PDB entry 4AJ5 | X-ray diffraction, 3.32 A resolution | chains B and M of the 30 polymer chains in the assembly

# Chain B
Name: Spindle and kinetochore-associated protein 1
Organism: Homo sapiens
UniProt: Q96BD8 (SKA1_HUMAN); residues 1-91 here = UniProt positions 1-91
Chain sequence (91 residues; row label = number of the first residue in the row):
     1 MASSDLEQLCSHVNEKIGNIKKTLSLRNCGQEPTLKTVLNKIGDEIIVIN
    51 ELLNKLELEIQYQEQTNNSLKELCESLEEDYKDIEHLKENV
Not modelled in the structure: 1-2, 90-91
Curated features (UniProtKB/Swiss-Prot):
  - modified residue: Ala2 (N-acetylalanine)

# Chain M
Name: Spindle and kinetochore-associated protein 2
Organism: Homo sapiens
UniProt: Q8WVK7 (SKA2_HUMAN); residues 1-119 here correspond to UniProt positions 3-121 (UniProt number = residue number + 2)
Chain sequence (123 residues; row label = number of the first residue in the row; numbers below 1 keep their minus sign (Gly-1 is residue -1)):
    -1 GHMEAEVDKLELMFQKAESDLDYIQYRLEYEIKTNHPDSASEKNPVTLLK
    49 ELSVIKSRYQTLYARFKPVAVEQKESKSRICATVKKTMNMIQKLQKQTDL
    99 ELSPLTKEEKTAAEQFKFHMPDL
Not modelled in the structure: 35-40, 114-121
Sequence notes: expression tag (-1 to 0)

# Interface between chain B and chain M
Pairs across the interface (52):
  His12(B) with Glu16(M), salt bridge
  Lys16(B) with Glu16(M); Asp20(M), salt bridge
  Asn19(B) with Gln23(M)
  Ile20(B) with Leu19(M); Ile22(M), hydrophobic; Gln23(M); Leu26(M), hydrophobic
  Thr23(B) with Gln23(M), hydrogen bond; Ile30(M)
  Leu24(B) with Leu26(M), hydrophobic
  Leu26(B) with Ile30(M), hydrophobic
  Arg27(B) with Leu26(M); Glu29(M), salt bridge; Ile30(M)
  Gly30(B) with His34(M)
  Gln31(B) with Asn33(M), hydrogen bond
  Leu39(B) with Lys41(M)
  Ile42(B) with Leu46(M), hydrophobic
  Ile46(B) with Glu49(M)
  Ile49(B) with Ile53(M), hydrophobic
  Asn50(B) with Arg56(M)
  Leu53(B) with Arg56(M); Leu60(M)
  Asn54(B) with Arg56(M), hydrogen bond
  Leu56(B) with Leu60(M), hydrophobic
  Glu57(B) with Arg56(M), salt bridge; Leu60(M)
  Ile60(B) with Arg63(M); Phe64(M), hydrophobic
  Gln63(B) with Phe64(M); Val67(M); Gln71(M)
  Glu64(B) with Arg63(M), salt bridge; Val67(M)
  Thr66(B) with Gln71(M)
  Asn67(B) with Glu70(M), hydrogen bond; Gln71(M)
  Leu70(B) with Gln71(M); Ser74(M); Lys75(M); Ile78(M)
  Lys71(B) with Ser74(M)
  Leu73(B) with Ile78(M)
  Cys74(B) with Ile78(M)
  Leu77(B) with Ile78(M), hydrophobic; Thr81(M); Val82(M), hydrophobic
  Tyr81(B) with Thr85(M); Met88(M)
  Ile84(B) with Met88(M), hydrophobic; Ile89(M), hydrophobic
Interface residues without a listed pair, chain B (36 interface residues in all): Leu9, Ile17, Gly43, Glu85, Lys88
Interface residues without a listed pair, chain M (35 interface residues in all): Phe12, Pro43, Tyr57, Ala68, Arg77, Lys84

# Overview
36 residues of chain B face 35 of chain M across their interface, with 4 hydrogen bonds and 5 salt bridges.
Polar contacts include His12(B)-Glu16(M), Lys16(B)-Asp20(M) and Arg27(B)-Glu29(M).
Here chain B is Spindle and kinetochore-associated protein 1 and chain M is Spindle and kinetochore-associated
protein 2, both from Homo sapiens. Entry 4AJ5 (Crystal structure of the Ska core complex) was determined by
X-ray diffraction.
